PDB entry 3JRG | X-ray diffraction, 3.11 A resolution | chains B and D of the 4 polymer chains in the assembly

[Chain B]
Protein: DNA-binding protein fis
From: Escherichia coli
UniProtKB: P0A6R3 (FIS_ECOLI); numbering as in UniProt (aligned over 1-98)
Chain sequence (98 residues; numbered 1 to 98; the number before each row is that of its first residue):
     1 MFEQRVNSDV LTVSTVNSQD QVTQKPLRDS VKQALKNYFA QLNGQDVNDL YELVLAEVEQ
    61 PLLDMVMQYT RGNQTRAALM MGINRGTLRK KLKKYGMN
Swiss-Prot annotation at these positions:
  - DNA-binding region: Gln74 to Lys93 (H-T-H motif)
  - region: Asn17 to Gly44 (Required for the stimulation of HIN-mediated recombination)

[Chain D]
Molecule: 27-nt DNA strand
Sequence (27 nucleotides; each row starts with the number of its first residue):
     1 AAATTTGCTG AAAATTCCAA CAAATTT

[How chain B and chain D interact]
Contacting residue pairs - 8 pairs, chain B then chain D:
  Gly82(B) with DC17(D), phosphate contact
  Ile83(B) with DC17(D), phosphate contact
  Asn84(B) with DC17(D), hydrogen bond to the phosphate; DC18(D), hydrogen bond to the base
  Arg85(B) with DA20(D), base contact
  Thr87(B) with DT16(D), sugar contact; DC17(D), hydrogen bond to the phosphate
  Lys90(B) with DT16(D), salt bridge to the phosphate
Also at the interface, not in a pair above, chain B (7 interface residues in all): Lys91
Also at the interface, not in a pair above, chain D (5 interface residues in all): DT15

[Overview]
7 residues of chain B and 5 residues of chain D are in contact; the contacts include 3 hydrogen bonds and 1
salt bridge. Among the polar pairs are Asn84(B)-DC18(D), Asn84(B)-DC17(D) and Thr87(B)-DC17(D).
Here chain B is DNA-binding protein fis (Escherichia coli) and chain D is a 27-nt DNA strand. Entry 3JRG
(Crystal structure of Fis bound to 27 bp non consensus sequence DNA F18) was determined by X-ray diffraction,
deposited together with 3IV5, 3JR9, 3JRA, 3JRB, 3JRC, 3JRD and 4 further entries.
